PDB entry 8EVH | electron microscopy, 2.85 A resolution | chains I and O of the 13 polymer chains in the assembly

[Chain I]
Molecule: 162-nt DNA strand
Sequence (162 nucleotides; numbered 1 to 162; the number before each row is that of its first residue):
     1 TAGGTGCAGG GCCTCTCGGC TGCTGATCTT CAGCTGGTTG CTGAGAGTTG CAGCATTGCT
    61 GAGTCTTAGC AATGGATACT TCCCGATTCC CCTCACAAAA ATAGGTCAGT CTGTCTGGCT
   121 AGTTCTGTAC TTGCAGACAC AGGGCATGTG GGGTTCCTAT TT
Disordered / not traced: 1-21

[Chain O]
Name: Transcription factor PU.1
Source organism: Mus musculus
UniProtKB: P17433 (SPI1_MOUSE); residues 1-272 here = UniProt positions 1-272
Sequence (285 residues; row label = number of the first residue in the row; numbers below 1 keep their minus sign (Met-12 is residue -12)):
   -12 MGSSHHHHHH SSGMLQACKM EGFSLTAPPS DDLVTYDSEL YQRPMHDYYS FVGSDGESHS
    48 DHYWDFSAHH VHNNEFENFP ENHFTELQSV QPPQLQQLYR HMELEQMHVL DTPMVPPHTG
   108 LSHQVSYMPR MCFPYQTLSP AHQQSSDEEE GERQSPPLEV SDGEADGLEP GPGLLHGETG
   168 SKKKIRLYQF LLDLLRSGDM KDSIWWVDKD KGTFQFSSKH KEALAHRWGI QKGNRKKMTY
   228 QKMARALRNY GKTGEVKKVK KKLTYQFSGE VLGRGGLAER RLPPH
Disordered / not traced: -12 to 170, 260-272
Construct notes: initiating methionine (-12); expression tag (-11 to 0)
From the paper describing this entry:
  - disease-associated variants - Q218H: decreased binding to Histone H2A type 2-C
  - mutagenesis - Q218H: unchanged binding to DNA

[Chain I / chain O interface]
Residue-residue contacts - 19 pairs, chain I then chain O:
  DG152(I) - Ile172(O)  phosphate contact
  DG153(I) - Ile172(O)  phosphate contact
  DG153(I) - Arg173(O)  phosphate contact
  DG153(I) - Leu174(O)  hydrogen bond to the phosphate
  DG153(I) - Lys219(O)  hydrogen bond to the phosphate
  DG153(I) - Tyr237(O)  hydrogen bond to the phosphate
  DT154(I) - Trp215(O)  hydrogen bond to the phosphate
  DT154(I) - Lys219(O)  salt bridge to the phosphate
  DT154(I) - Asn221(O)  phosphate contact
  DT154(I) - Met225(O)  phosphate contact
  DT155(I) - Asn221(O)  hydrogen bond to the phosphate
  DT155(I) - Arg222(O)  sugar contact
  DT155(I) - Lys223(O)  hydrogen bond to the phosphate
  DT155(I) - Met225(O)  phosphate contact
  DT155(I) - Lys229(O)  salt bridge to the phosphate
  DT155(I) - Arg232(O)  base contact
  DC156(I) - Lys223(O)  salt bridge to the phosphate
  DC157(I) - Gln228(O)  base contact
  DT158(I) - Gln228(O)  hydrogen bond to the base
Other interface residues (no listed pair), chain I (9 interface residues in all): DA159, DT162
Other interface residues (no listed pair), chain O (16 interface residues in all): Lys171, Ala233, Lys247

[In short]
9 residues of chain I and 16 residues of chain O are in contact, with 7 hydrogen bonds and 3 salt bridges.
Polar contacts include DT158(I)-Gln228(O), DG153(I)-Leu174(O) and DG153(I)-Lys219(O). From the paper: Q218H of
chain O reduces binding to Histone H2A type 2-C; Q218H of chain O leaves binding to DNA unchanged.
Chain I is a 162-nt DNA strand and chain O is Transcription factor PU.1 (Mus musculus); the structure, CX3CR1
nucleosome and wild type PU.1 complex, was determined by electron microscopy, deposited together with 8EVI,
8EVJ and 8SYP.
